PDB entry 1QFM | X-ray diffraction, 1.40 A resolution | chain A

== Chain A ==
Protein: Protein (prolyl oligopeptidase)
Source organism: Sus scrofa
Notes: EC 3.4.21.26
Reference sequence: P23687 (PPCE_PIG); numbering as in UniProt (aligned over 1-710)
Sequence (710 residues; each row starts with the number of its first residue):
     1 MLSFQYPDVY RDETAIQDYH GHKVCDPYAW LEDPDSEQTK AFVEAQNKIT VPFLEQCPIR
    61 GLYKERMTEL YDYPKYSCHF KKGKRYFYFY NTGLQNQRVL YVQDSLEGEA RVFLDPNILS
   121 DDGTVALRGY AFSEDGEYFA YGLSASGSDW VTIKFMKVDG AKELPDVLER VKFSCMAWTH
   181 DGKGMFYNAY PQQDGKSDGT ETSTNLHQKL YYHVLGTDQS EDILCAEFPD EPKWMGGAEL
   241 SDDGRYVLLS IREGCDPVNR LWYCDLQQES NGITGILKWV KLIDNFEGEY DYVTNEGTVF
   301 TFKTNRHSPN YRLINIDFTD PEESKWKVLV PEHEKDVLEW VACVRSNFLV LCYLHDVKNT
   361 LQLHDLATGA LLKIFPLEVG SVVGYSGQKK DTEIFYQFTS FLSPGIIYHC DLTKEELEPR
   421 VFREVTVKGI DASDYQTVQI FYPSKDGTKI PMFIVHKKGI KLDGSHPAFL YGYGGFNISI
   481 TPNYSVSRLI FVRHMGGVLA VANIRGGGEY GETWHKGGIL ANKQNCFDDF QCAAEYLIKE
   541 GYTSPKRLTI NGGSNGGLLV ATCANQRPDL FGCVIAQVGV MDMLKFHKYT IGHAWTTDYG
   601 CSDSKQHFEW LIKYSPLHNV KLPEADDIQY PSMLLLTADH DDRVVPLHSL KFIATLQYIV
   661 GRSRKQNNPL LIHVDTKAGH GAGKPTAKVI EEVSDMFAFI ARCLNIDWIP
Covalent attachments: monothioglycerol (SGM) linked to Cys78, Cys532; 1-hydroxy-1-thio-glycerol (SGL) linked to Ser554
Modified positions: Cys25, Cys57, Cys255 (s-oxy cysteine; CSX); Cys175, Cys601 (3-sulfinoalanine; CSD)
UniProt features mapped onto this chain:
  - active site (Charge relay system): Ser554, Asp641, His680
  - modified residue: Met1 (N-acetylmethionine), Lys157 (N6-acetyllysine)

== Overview ==
UniProt lists 3 active-site residues.
Chain A is Protein (prolyl oligopeptidase) (Sus scrofa); the structure, Prolyl oligopeptidase from porcine
muscle, was determined by X-ray diffraction (same publication as 1QFS).
